6HE8 - chains h and 7 of the 34 polymer chains in the assembly; structure by electron microscopy, 6.86 A resolution (low resolution: residue-level contacts below are approximate; hydrogen-bond / salt-bridge calls are withheld).

# Chain h (and 7)
Molecule: Proteasome subunit beta
Source organism: Archaeoglobus fulgidus (strain ATCC 49558 / VC-16 / DSM 4304 / JCM 9628 / NBRC 100126)
Notes: EC 3.4.25.1; engineered mutation(s): 0; chain 7 of this document is another copy of the same molecule, construct and numbering; everything in this record applies to it too
UniProt: Q9P996 (PSB_ARCFU); numbering as in UniProt (aligned over 12-213)
Amino-acid sequence (202 residues; numbered 12 to 213; the number before each row is that of its first residue):
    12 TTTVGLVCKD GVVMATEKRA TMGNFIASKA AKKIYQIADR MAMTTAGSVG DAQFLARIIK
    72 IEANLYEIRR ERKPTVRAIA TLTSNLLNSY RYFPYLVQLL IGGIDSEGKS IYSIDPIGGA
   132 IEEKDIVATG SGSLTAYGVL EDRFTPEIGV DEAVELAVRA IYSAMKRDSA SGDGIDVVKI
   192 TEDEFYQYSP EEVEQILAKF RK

# Chain h / chain 7 interface
Residue-residue contacts - 23 pairs, chain h then chain 7:
  T32(h) - S180(7)
  M33(h) - S180(7)
  G34(h) - R178(7)
  G34(h) - D179(7)
  N35(h) - R178(7)
  K177(h) - R30(7)
  R178(h) - N35(7)
  D179(h) - G34(7)
  D179(h) - N35(7)
  D179(h) - S180(7)
  S180(h) - M176(7)
  S180(h) - K177(7)
  S180(h) - D179(7)
  S180(h) - S180(7)
  S180(h) - S182(7)
  A181(h) - K177(7)
  A181(h) - D179(7)
  A181(h) - S180(7)
  E205(h) - K213(7)
  K210(h) - K213(7)
  K213(h) - L208(7)
  K213(h) - A209(7)
  K213(h) - K213(7)
Other interface residues (no listed pair), chain h (13 interface residues in all): A209
Other interface residues (no listed pair), chain 7 (17 interface residues in all): T146, Y173, G183, D184, E205

# Summary
13 residues of chain h face 17 of chain 7 across their interface.
Chain h and chain 7 are both Proteasome subunit beta (Archaeoglobus fulgidus (strain ATCC 49558 / VC-16 / DSM
4304 / JCM 9628 / NBRC 100126)); the structure, PAN-proteasome in state 1, was determined by electron
microscopy together with 6HE5, 6HE7, 6HE9, 6HEA, 6HEC and 6HED from the same study.
